PDB entry 6BRY | X-ray diffraction, 2.70 A resolution | chains B and C of the 6 polymer chains in the assembly

== Chain B ==
Protein: Tubulin beta-2B chain
From: Sus scrofa
Reference sequence: A0A287AGU7 (A0A287AGU7_PIG); residues 1-445 here = UniProt positions 1-445
Sequence (445 residues; each row starts with the number of its first residue):
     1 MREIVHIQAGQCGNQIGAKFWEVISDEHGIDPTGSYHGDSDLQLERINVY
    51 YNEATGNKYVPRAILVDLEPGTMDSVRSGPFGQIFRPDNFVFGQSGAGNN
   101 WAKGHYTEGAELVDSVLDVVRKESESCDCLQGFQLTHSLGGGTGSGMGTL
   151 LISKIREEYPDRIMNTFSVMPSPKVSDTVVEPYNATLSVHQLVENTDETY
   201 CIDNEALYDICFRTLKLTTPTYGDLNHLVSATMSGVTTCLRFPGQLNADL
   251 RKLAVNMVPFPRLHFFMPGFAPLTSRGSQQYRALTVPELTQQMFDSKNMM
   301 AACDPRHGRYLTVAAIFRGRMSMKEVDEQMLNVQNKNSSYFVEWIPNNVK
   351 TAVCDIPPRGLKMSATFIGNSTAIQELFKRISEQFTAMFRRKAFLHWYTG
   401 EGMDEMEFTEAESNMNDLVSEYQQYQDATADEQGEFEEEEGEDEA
Not modelled in the structure: 429-445
Ion coordination: Mg2+: Gln11 (together with GDP)
Ligand contacts:
  - GDP (guanosine-5'-diphosphate): Gly10, Gln11, Cys12, Gln15, Ile16, Asp67, Ala97, Asn99, Ser138, Gly140, Gly141, Gly142, Thr143, Gly144, Val169, Pro171, Val175, Asp177, Glu181, Asn204, Leu207, Tyr222, Leu225, Asn226
  - GK9 (1-(2-chlorofuro[3,2-d]pyrimidin-4-yl)-6-methoxy-1,2,3,4-tetrahydroquinoline): Val236, Cys239, Leu240, Leu246, Ala248, Lys252, Leu253, Asn256, Met257, Thr312, Val313, Ala314, Ala315, Ile316, Asn348, Val349, Lys350, Ala352
Reported in the primary citation:
  - binding site for GK9: Val236, Cys239, Leu240, Leu246, Asn256, Met257, Ala314, Lys350

== Chain C ==
Protein: Tubulin alpha-1B chain
From: Sus scrofa
Reference sequence: Q2XVP4 (TBA1B_PIG); residues 1-450 here = UniProt positions 1-450
Sequence (450 residues; row label = number of the first residue in the row):
     1 MRECISIHVGQAGVQIGNACWELYCLEHGIQPDGQMPSDKTIGGGDDSFN
    51 TFFSETGAGKHVPRAVFVDLEPTVIDEVRTGTYRQLFHPEQLITGKEDAA
   101 NNYARGHYTIGKEIIDLVLDRIRKLADQCTGLQGFLVFHSFGGGTGSGFT
   151 SLLMERLSVDYGKKSKLEFSIYPAPQVSTAVVEPYNSILTTHTTLEHSDC
   201 AFMVDNEAIYDICRRNLDIERPTYTNLNRLISQIVSSITASLRFDGALNV
   251 DLTEFQTNLVPYPRIHFPLATYAPVISAEKAYHEQLSVAEITNACFEPAN
   301 QMVKCDPRHGKYMACCLLYRGDVVPKDVNAAIATIKTKRSIQFVDWCPTG
   351 FKVGINYQPPTVVPGGDLAKVQRAVCMLSNTTAIAEAWARLDHKFDLMYA
   401 KRAFVHWYVGEGMEEGEFSEAREDMAALEKDYEEVGVDSVEGEGEEEGEE
Not modelled in the structure: 441-450
Ion coordination: Ca2+: Asp39, Thr41, Gly44, Glu55
Ligand contacts:
  - GK9 (1-(2-chlorofuro[3,2-d]pyrimidin-4-yl)-6-methoxy-1,2,3,4-tetrahydroquinoline): Asn101, Thr179, Ala180, Val181
  - GTP (guanosine-5'-triphosphate): Gly10, Gln11, Ala12, Gln15, Ile16, Asp69, Asp98, Ala99, Ala100, Asn101, Ser140, Gly142, Gly143, Gly144, Thr145, Gly146, Ile171, Pro173, Val177, Ser178, Thr179, Glu183, Asn206, Tyr224, Leu227, Asn228, Ile231
Curated features (UniProtKB/Swiss-Prot):
  - motif: Met1 to Cys4 (MREC motif)
  - active site: Glu254
  - binding site (GTP): Gly10, Gln11, Ala12, Gln15, Glu71, Ala99, Ser140, Gly143, Gly144, Thr145, Gly146, Thr179, Glu183, Asn206, Tyr224, Asn228, Leu252
  - binding site (Mg(2+)): Glu71
  - modified residue: Lys40 (N6,N6,N6-trimethyllysine), Ser48 (Phosphoserine), Ser232 (Phosphoserine), Tyr282 (3'-nitrotyrosine), Arg339 (Omega-N-methylarginine), Ser439 (Phosphoserine), Glu443 (5-glutamyl polyglutamate), Glu445 (5-glutamyl polyglutamate)
  - cross-link (Glycyl lysine isopeptide (Lys-Gly)): Lys326 (interchain with G-Cter in ubiquitin), Lys370 (interchain with G-Cter in ubiquitin)

== Chain B / chain C interface ==
Residue-residue contacts (38):
  Gln94(B) with Met1(C)
  Asn99(B) with Glu254(C)
  Asp177(B) with Glu254(C); Lys352(C), hydrogen bond (backbone-side chain)
  Thr178(B) with Glu254(C); Asn258(C)
  Val179(B) with Asn258(C), hydrogen bond (backbone-side chain); Pro348(C), hydrophobic
  Val180(B) with Thr257(C)
  Thr219(B) with Pro325(C); Lys326(C); Asn329(C)
  Ala387(B) with Trp346(C)
  Met388(B) with Trp346(C)
  Arg390(B) with Ser439(C)
  Arg391(B) with Tyr262(C), hydrogen bond (backbone-side chain); Asp345(C), salt bridge; Trp346(C); Glu434(C), hydrogen bond (side chain-backbone); Val435(C); Val437(C), hydrogen bond (side chain-backbone); Asp438(C); Ser439(C), hydrogen bond
  Lys392(B) with Tyr262(C)
  Ala393(B) with Pro261(C); Tyr262(C); Trp346(C), hydrophobic
  Phe394(B) with Thr257(C); Asn258(C); Val260(C); Pro261(C), hydrogen bond (backbone-backbone); Trp346(C), hydrophobic
  His396(B) with Val260(C), hydrogen bond (side chain-backbone); Pro261(C); Pro263(C)
  Trp397(B) with Gln256(C); Thr257(C), hydrogen bond (side chain-backbone); Val260(C), hydrogen bond (side chain-backbone)
Also at the interface, not in a pair above, chain B (19 interface residues in all): Ser95, Gly98, Leu395
Also at the interface, not in a pair above, chain C (24 interface residues in all): Arg2, Cys347, Val440

== Summary ==
Chain B and chain C form an interface of 19 and 24 residues respectively, with 10 hydrogen bonds and 1 salt
bridge. Polar pairs include Arg391(B)-Asp345(C), Asp177(B)-Lys352(C) and Val179(B)-Asn258(C). Ligands of chain
B: GDP and compound GK9. From the paper: a binding site for GK9 at Val236(B), Cys239(B) and Leu240(B) among
others.
Chain B is Tubulin beta-2B chain and chain C is Tubulin alpha-1B chain, both from Sus scrofa; the structure,
Tubulin-RB3_SLD-TTL in complex with heterocyclic pyrimidine compound 6a, was determined by X-ray diffraction
(same publication as 6BR1, 6BRF and 6BS2).
